5IDE - chains A and D of the 4 polymer chains in the assembly; structure by electron microscopy, 8.25 A resolution (very low resolution: no residue pairs are listed; an interface is given only as per-side residue counts).

== Chain A ==
Name: Glutamate receptor 2
From: Rattus norvegicus
UniProtKB: P19491 (GRIA2_RAT), isoform P19491-2; residues 2-862 here correspond to UniProt positions 23-883 (UniProt number = residue number + 21)
Chain sequence (872 residues; numbered -9 to 862; the number before each row is that of its first residue; numbers below 1 keep their minus sign (Val-9 is residue -9)):
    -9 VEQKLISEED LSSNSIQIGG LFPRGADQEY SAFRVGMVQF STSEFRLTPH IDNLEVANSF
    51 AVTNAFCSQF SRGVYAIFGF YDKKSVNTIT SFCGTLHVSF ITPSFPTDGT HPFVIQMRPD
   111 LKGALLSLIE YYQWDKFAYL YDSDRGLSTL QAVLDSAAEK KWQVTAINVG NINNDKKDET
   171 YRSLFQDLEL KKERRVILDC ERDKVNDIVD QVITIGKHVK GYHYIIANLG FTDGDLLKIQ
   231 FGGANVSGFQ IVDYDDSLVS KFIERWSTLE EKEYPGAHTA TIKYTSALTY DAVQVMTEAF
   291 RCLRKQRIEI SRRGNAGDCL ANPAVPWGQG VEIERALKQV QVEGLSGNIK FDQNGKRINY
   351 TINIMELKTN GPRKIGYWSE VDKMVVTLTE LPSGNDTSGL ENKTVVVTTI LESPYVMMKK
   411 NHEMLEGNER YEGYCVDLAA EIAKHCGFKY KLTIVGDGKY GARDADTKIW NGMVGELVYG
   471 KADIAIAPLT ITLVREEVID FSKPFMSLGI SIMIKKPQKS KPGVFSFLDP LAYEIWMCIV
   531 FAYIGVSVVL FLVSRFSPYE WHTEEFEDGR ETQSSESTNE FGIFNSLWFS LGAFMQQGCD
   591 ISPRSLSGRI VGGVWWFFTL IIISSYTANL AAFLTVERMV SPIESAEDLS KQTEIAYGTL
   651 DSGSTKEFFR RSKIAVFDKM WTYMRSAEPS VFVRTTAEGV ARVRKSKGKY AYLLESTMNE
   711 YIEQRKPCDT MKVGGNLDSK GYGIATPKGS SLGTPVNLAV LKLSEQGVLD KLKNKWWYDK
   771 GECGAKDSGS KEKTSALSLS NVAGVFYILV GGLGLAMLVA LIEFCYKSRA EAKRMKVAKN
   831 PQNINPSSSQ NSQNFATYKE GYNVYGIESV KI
Not modelled in the structure: -9 to 3, 380-393, 506-509, 545-592, 630-631, 774-784, 818-862
Differences from the reference sequence: expression tag (-9 to 1); engineered mutation Cys292 (Asn313 in P19491)
Curated features (UniProtKB/Swiss-Prot):
  - region: Ala846 to Gly856 (Required for interaction with IQSEC1)
  - binding site (L-glutamate): Pro478, Thr480, Arg485, Ser654, Thr655, Glu705
  - site: Arg453 (Interaction with the cone snail toxin Con-ikot-ikot), Ile633 (Crucial to convey clamshell closure to channel opening), Arg660 (Interaction with the cone snail toxin Con-ikot-ikot), Lys752 (Interaction with the cone snail toxin Con-ikot-ikot)
  - modified residue: Ser662 (Phosphoserine), Ser696 (Phosphoserine), Ser839 (Phosphoserine), Ser842 (Phosphoserine), Tyr855 (Phosphotyrosine), Ser859 (Phosphoserine)
  - lipidation (S-palmitoyl cysteine): Cys589, Cys815
  - glycosylation (N-linked (GlcNAc...) asparagine): Asn235, Asn349, Asn385, Asn392

== Chain D ==
Name: Glutamate receptor 3
From: Rattus norvegicus
UniProtKB: P19492 (GRIA3_RAT), isoform P19492-2; residues 2-866 here correspond to UniProt positions 24-888 (UniProt number = residue number + 22)
Chain sequence (874 residues; numbered -7 to 866; the number before each row is that of its first residue; numbers below 1 keep their minus sign (Gly-7 is residue -7)):
    -7 GDYKDDDDKF PNTISIGGLF MRNTVQEHSA FRFAVQLYNT NQNTTEKPFH LNYHVDHLDS
    53 SNSFSVTNAF CSQFSRGVYA IFGFYDQMSM NTLTSFCGAL HTSFVTPSFP TDADVQFVIQ
   113 MRPALKGAIL SLLSYYKWEK FVYLYDTERG FSVLQAIMEA AVQNNWQVTA RSVGNIKDVQ
   173 EFRRIIEEMD RRQEKRYLID CEVERINTIL EQVVILGKHS RGYHYMLANL GFTDILLERV
   233 MHGGANITGF QIVNNENPMV QQFIQRWVRL DECEFPEAKN APLKYTSALT HDAILVIAEA
   293 FRYLRRQRVD VSRRGSAGDC LANPAVPWSQ GIDIERALKM VQVQGMTGNI QFDTYGRRTN
   353 YTIDVYEMKV SGSRKAGYWN EYERFVPFSD QQISNDSSSS ENRTIVVTTI LESPYVMYKK
   413 NHEQLEGNER YEGYCVDLAY EIAKHVGIKY KLSIVGDGKY GARDPETKIW NGMVGELVYG
   473 RADIAVAPLT ITLVREEVID FSKPFMSLGI SIMIKKPQKS KPGVFSFLDP LAYEIWMCIV
   533 FAYIGVSVVL FLVSRFSPYE WHLEDNNEEP RDPQSPPDPP NEFGIFNSLW FSLGAFMQQG
   593 CDISPRSLSG RIVGGVWWFF TLIIISSYTA NLAAFLTVER MVSPIESAED LAKQTEIAYG
   653 TLDSGSTKEF FRRSKIAVYE KMWSYMKSAE PSVFTKTTAD GVARVRKSKG KFAFLLESTM
   713 NEYIEQRKPC DTMKVGGNLD SKGYGVATPK GSALGTPVNL AVLKLSEQGI LDKLKNKWWY
   773 DKGECGAKDS GSKDKTSALS LSNVAGVFYI LVGGLGLAMM VALIEFCYKS RAESKRMKLT
   833 KNTQNFKPAP ATNTQNYATY REGYNVYGTE SVKI
Not modelled in the structure: -7 to 3, 306-307, 381-395, 508-514, 547-596, 634-636, 778-786, 822-866
Differences from the reference sequence: expression tag (-7 to 1); engineered mutation Cys265 (Arg287 in P19492), Gly439 (Arg461 in P19492)
Curated features (UniProtKB/Swiss-Prot):
  - binding site (L-glutamate): Pro480, Thr482, Arg487, Ser658, Thr659, Glu709
  - modified residue (Phosphotyrosine): Tyr849, Tyr859
  - lipidation (S-palmitoyl cysteine): Cys593, Cys819
  - glycosylation (N-linked (GlcNAc...) asparagine): Asn35, Asn238, Asn352, Asn387, Asn394
From the paper describing this entry:
  - post-translational modification sites: Asn35

== Chain A / chain D interface ==
At this resolution (8 A) residue pairs are not listed: 7 residues of chain A and 6 of chain D lie at the interface.

== Summary ==
Chain A and chain D form an interface of 7 and 6 residues respectively. UniProt lists 6 L-glutamate-binding
residues on chain A; 6 L-glutamate-binding residues on chain D. From the paper: a modification site at
Asn35(D).
Chain A is Glutamate receptor 2 and chain D is Glutamate receptor 3, both from Rattus norvegicus; the
structure, Cryo-EM structure of GluA2/3 AMPA receptor heterotetramer (model I), was determined by electron
microscopy (same publication as 5FWX, 5FWY and 5IDF).
